PDB entry 9I8V | electron microscopy, 3.33 A resolution | chains D and E of the 5 polymer chains in the assembly

== Chain D ==
Molecule: Family with sequence similarity 98, member B
From: Danio rerio
UniProt: A0PJS3 (A0PJS3_DANRE); numbering as in UniProt (aligned over 1-296)
Sequence (296 residues; each row starts with the number of its first residue):
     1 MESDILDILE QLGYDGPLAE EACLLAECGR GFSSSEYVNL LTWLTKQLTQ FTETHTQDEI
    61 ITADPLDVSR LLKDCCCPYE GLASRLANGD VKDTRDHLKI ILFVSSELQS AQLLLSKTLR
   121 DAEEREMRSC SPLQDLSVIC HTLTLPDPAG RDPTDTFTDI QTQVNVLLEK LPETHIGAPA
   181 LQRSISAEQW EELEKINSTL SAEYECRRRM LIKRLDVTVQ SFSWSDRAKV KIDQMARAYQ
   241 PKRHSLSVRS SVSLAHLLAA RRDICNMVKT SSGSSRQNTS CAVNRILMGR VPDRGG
Unresolved in the structure: 56-61, 267-296

== Chain E ==
Molecule: RNA transcription, translation and transport factor protein
From: Danio rerio
UniProt: Q7ZUH1 (RTRAF_DANRE); numbering as in UniProt (aligned over 1-242)
Sequence (242 residues; numbered 1 to 242; the number before each row is that of its first residue):
     1 MFRRKLTALE YHNPTGFDCK DETEFRNFIV WLEDQKIRHY KIEDRGNLRN IPSSDWPKYF
    61 EKYLQDVNCP FSVQERQETV DWLLGLAVRF EYGDNVEKYR NCKPVTETND VQKSADPLIN
   121 LDSNNPDFKA GVLALANLLK IQRHDDYLVM LKAIKILVQE RLTPDAIAKA SQAKEGLPVT
   181 LDKHILGFDT GDATLNEAAQ ILRLLHIEEL RELQTKINEA IVAVQAIIAD PKTDHRLGKV
   241 GR
Unresolved in the structure: 106-123, 172-178, 229-242
Sequence notes: variant Ile201 (Val in Q7ZUH1)

== Interface between chain D and chain E ==
Residue-residue contacts (137; chain D residue first):
  Asp7(D) - Arg89(E)  salt bridge
  Ile8(D) - Arg89(E)
  Gln11(D) - Gly93(E)
  Gln11(D) - Val96(E)
  Leu12(D) - Arg100(E)  hydrogen bond (backbone-side chain)
  Gly13(D) - Arg100(E)
  Gln50(D) - Lys103(E)
  Gln50(D) - Pro104(E)
  Phe51(D) - Cys102(E)
  Phe51(D) - Pro104(E)
  Cys76(D) - Met1(E)  hydrophobic
  Pro78(D) - Met1(E)  hydrophobic
  Pro78(D) - Phe2(E)  hydrophobic
  Pro78(D) - Gln77(E)
  Pro78(D) - Asp81(E)
  Tyr79(D) - Glu78(E)
  Tyr79(D) - Asp81(E)
  Phe103(D) - Asp81(E)
  Ser106(D) - Lys5(E)
  Glu107(D) - Arg4(E)
  Gln109(D) - Arg89(E)
  Gln109(D) - Tyr92(E)
  Ser110(D) - Arg4(E)
  Ser110(D) - Lys5(E)
  Ser110(D) - Ala8(E)
  Ser110(D) - Val88(E)
  Ala111(D) - Arg4(E)
  Gln112(D) - Tyr92(E)  hydrogen bond
  Gln112(D) - Tyr99(E)
  Leu113(D) - Val88(E)
  Leu113(D) - Glu91(E)
  Leu113(D) - Tyr99(E)
  Leu114(D) - Arg4(E)
  Leu114(D) - Thr7(E)
  Leu115(D) - Cys102(E)  hydrophobic
  Leu115(D) - Lys103(E)
  Leu115(D) - Pro104(E)
  Ser116(D) - Tyr99(E)
  Ser116(D) - Cys102(E)  hydrogen bond
  Lys117(D) - Ala8(E)
  Pro132(D) - Leu148(E)  hydrophobic
  Pro132(D) - Leu151(E)  hydrophobic
  Asp135(D) - Lys155(E)
  Thr142(D) - Val158(E)
  Thr142(D) - Leu162(E)
  Leu143(D) - Leu162(E)
  Thr154(D) - Asp127(E)
  Phe157(D) - Phe128(E)  hydrophobic
  Phe157(D) - Val132(E)  hydrophobic
  Gln161(D) - Leu138(E)
  Leu168(D) - Leu138(E)  hydrophobic
  Leu171(D) - Ile167(E)  hydrophobic
  His175(D) - Arg161(E)
  His175(D) - Ala166(E)
  His175(D) - Ala170(E)
  Ile176(D) - Lys140(E)
  Ile176(D) - Arg161(E)
  Gly177(D) - Lys140(E)
  Pro179(D) - Lys140(E)
  Ala180(D) - Glu197(E)
  Ala180(D) - Ile201(E)  hydrophobic
  Leu181(D) - Gln142(E)  hydrogen bond (backbone-side chain)
  Leu181(D) - Ile201(E)
  Gln182(D) - Gln142(E)  hydrogen bond (backbone-side chain)
  Gln182(D) - Glu197(E)
  Arg183(D) - Gln142(E)  hydrogen bond (backbone-side chain)
  Arg183(D) - Thr194(E)
  Ile185(D) - Gln142(E)
  Ala187(D) - Asp145(E)
  Gln189(D) - Asp192(E)  hydrogen bond
  Gln189(D) - Leu195(E)
  Trp190(D) - His144(E)
  Trp190(D) - Asp145(E)
  Glu192(D) - Leu195(E)
  Leu193(D) - Ala198(E)  hydrophobic
  Leu193(D) - Leu202(E)  hydrophobic
  Asn197(D) - Leu202(E)
  Asn197(D) - His206(E)
  Leu200(D) - Arg203(E)
  Leu200(D) - His206(E)
  Ser201(D) - His206(E)
  Glu203(D) - Arg203(E)  salt bridge
  Tyr204(D) - Arg203(E)  hydrogen bond
  Tyr204(D) - His206(E)
  Tyr204(D) - Ile207(E)
  Tyr204(D) - Leu210(E)  hydrophobic
  Arg207(D) - Leu210(E)
  Arg208(D) - Glu209(E)  hydrogen bond (side chain-backbone)
  Arg208(D) - Leu210(E)
  Arg208(D) - Leu213(E)
  Leu211(D) - Leu210(E)  hydrophobic
  Leu211(D) - Gln214(E)
  Leu211(D) - Ile217(E)
  Leu215(D) - Ile221(E)  hydrophobic
  Phe222(D) - Val224(E)  hydrophobic
  Phe222(D) - Gln225(E)
  Arg227(D) - Ile228(E)
  Lys231(D) - Ile227(E)  hydrogen bond (side chain-backbone)
  Ile232(D) - Ile42(E)  hydrophobic
  Ile232(D) - Glu43(E)
  Asp233(D) - Lys41(E)
  Asp233(D) - Ile42(E)
  Gln234(D) - Ile227(E)
  Met235(D) - Ile227(E)
  Met235(D) - Ile228(E)  hydrophobic
  Ala238(D) - Ile227(E)  hydrophobic
  Tyr239(D) - Val224(E)  hydrophobic
  Lys242(D) - Glu219(E)  salt bridge
  Lys242(D) - Ala223(E)
  Leu246(D) - Lys216(E)
  Ser250(D) - His206(E)
  Ser250(D) - Glu209(E)  hydrogen bond
  Ser251(D) - Glu209(E)  hydrogen bond
  Val252(D) - Leu205(E)  hydrophobic
  Val252(D) - His206(E)
  Val252(D) - Glu209(E)  hydrogen bond (backbone-side chain)
  Ala255(D) - Lys152(E)
  Ala255(D) - Ala153(E)
  Ala255(D) - Ile156(E)  hydrophobic
  His256(D) - Leu205(E)
  Leu257(D) - Ile201(E)  hydrophobic
  Leu257(D) - Leu205(E)
  Leu258(D) - Gln142(E)
  Ala259(D) - Ala153(E)
  Arg261(D) - Leu139(E)  hydrogen bond (side chain-backbone)
  Arg261(D) - Lys140(E)  hydrogen bond (side chain-backbone)
  Arg261(D) - Ile141(E)
  Arg261(D) - Leu157(E)
  Arg261(D) - Arg161(E)
  Asp263(D) - Arg161(E)
  Ile264(D) - Leu204(E)
  Ile264(D) - Glu208(E)
  Cys265(D) - Val179(E)
  Cys265(D) - Leu181(E)  hydrophobic
  Cys265(D) - His184(E)
  Asn266(D) - Val179(E)
  Asn266(D) - His184(E)  hydrogen bond (backbone-side chain)
Interface residues without a listed pair, chain D (99 interface residues in all): Met1, Asp4, Thr52, Arg95, Lys99, Leu102, Val138, Ile139, Ile160, Val164, Asn165, Ala178, Ser184, Ile196, Ile212, Thr218, Ser225, Ala236, Ser247, Arg249, Ala260
Interface residues without a listed pair, chain E (87 interface residues in all): Pro70, Phe71, Trp82, Gly85, Gly131, Leu135, Val149, Gln159, Thr163, Thr180, Thr190, Ala220

== In short ==
The interface between chain D and chain E involves 99 residues on one side and 87 on the other, with 16
hydrogen bonds and 3 salt bridges. Polar pairs include Asp7(D)-Arg89(E), Glu203(D)-Arg203(E) and
Lys242(D)-Glu219(E).
Chain D is Family with sequence similarity 98, member B and chain E is RNA transcription, translation and
transport factor protein, both from Danio rerio; the structure, Cryo-EM structure of the Danio rerio tRNA
ligase complex, was determined by electron microscopy.
